3J0C - chains D and H of the 12 polymer chains in the assembly; structure by electron microscopy, 4.80 A resolution (low resolution: residue-level contacts below are approximate; hydrogen-bond / salt-bridge calls are withheld).

# Chain D
Protein: E1 envelope glycoprotein
From: Venezuelan equine encephalitis virus
Notes: fragment: full length
Reference sequence: P05674 (POLS_EEVV8); residues 1-442 here correspond to UniProt positions 813-1254 (UniProt number = residue number + 812)
Chain sequence (442 residues; numbered 1 to 442; the number before each row is that of its first residue):
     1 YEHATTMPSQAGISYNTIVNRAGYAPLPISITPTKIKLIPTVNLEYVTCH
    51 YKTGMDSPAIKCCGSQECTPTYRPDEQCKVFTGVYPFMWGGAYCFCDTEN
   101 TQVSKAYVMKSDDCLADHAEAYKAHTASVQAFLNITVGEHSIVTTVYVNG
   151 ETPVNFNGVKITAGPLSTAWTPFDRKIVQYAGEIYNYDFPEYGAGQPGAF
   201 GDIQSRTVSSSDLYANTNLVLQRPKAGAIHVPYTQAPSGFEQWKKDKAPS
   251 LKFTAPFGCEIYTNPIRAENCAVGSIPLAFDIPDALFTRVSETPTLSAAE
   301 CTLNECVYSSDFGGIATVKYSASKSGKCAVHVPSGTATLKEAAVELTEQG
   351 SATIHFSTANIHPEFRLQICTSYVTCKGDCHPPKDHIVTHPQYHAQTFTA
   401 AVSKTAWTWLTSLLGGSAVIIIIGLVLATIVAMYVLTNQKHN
Curated features (UniProtKB/Swiss-Prot):
  - region: Val84 to Thr101 (E1 fusion peptide loop)
  - glycosylation: Asn134 (N-linked (GlcNAc...) asparagine)
Cystine bridges: Cys49-Cys114, Cys62-Cys94, Cys63-Cys96, Cys301-Cys376, Cys306-Cys380, Cys328-Cys370
From the paper describing this entry:
  - post-translational modification sites: Asn134

# Chain H
Protein: E2 envelope glycoprotein
From: Venezuelan equine encephalitis virus
Notes: fragment: full length
Reference sequence: P05674 (POLS_EEVV8); residues 1-423 here correspond to UniProt positions 335-757 (UniProt number = residue number + 334)
Chain sequence (423 residues; each row starts with the number of its first residue):
     1 STEELFNEYKLTRPYMARCIRCAVGSCHSPIAIEAVKSDGHDGYVRLQTS
    51 SQYGLDSSGNLKGRTMRYDMHGTIKEIPLHQVSLYTSRPCHIVDGHGYFL
   101 LARCPAGDSITMEFKKDSVRHSCSVPYEVKFNPVGRELYTHPPEHGVEQA
   151 CQVYAHDAQNRGAYVEMHLPGSEVDSSLVSLSGSSVTVTPPDGTSALVEC
   201 ECGGTKISETINKTKQFSQCTKKEQCRAYRLQNDKWVYNSDKLPKAAGAT
   251 LKGKLHVPFLLADGKCTVPLAPEPMITFGFRSVSLKLHPKNPTYLITRQL
   301 ADEPHYTHELISEPAVRNFTVTEKGWEFVWGNHPPKRFWAQETAPGNPHG
   351 LPHEVITHYYHRYPMSTILGLSICAAIATVSVAASTWLFCRSRVACLTPY
   401 RLTPNARIPFCLAVLCCARTARA
Curated features (UniProtKB/Swiss-Prot):
  - site: Tyr44 (Interaction with host receptor LDLRAD3), Val93 (Interaction with host receptor LDLRAD3), Val153 (Interaction with host receptor LDLRAD3), Ala155 (Interaction with host receptor LDLRAD3), His156 (Interaction with host receptor LDLRAD3), Ala262 (Interaction with host receptor LDLRAD3), Ala423 (Cleavage)
  - lipidation (S-palmitoyl cysteine): Cys396, Cys416, Cys417
  - glycosylation (N-linked (GlcNAc...) asparagine): Asn212, Asn318
Cystine bridges: Cys19-Cys123, Cys22-Cys27, Cys90-Cys104, Cys151-Cys266, Cys396-Cys417
From the paper describing this entry:
  - post-translational modification sites: Asn318
  - self-association interface (contacts with another copy of this molecule): Arg120
  - post-translational modification sites: Cys396, Cys416, Cys417 (citing earlier work)

# Interface between chain D and chain H
Residue-residue contacts (12):
  Gln196(D) with Lys286(H)
  Pro197(D) with Met275(H); His288(H)
  Gly198(D) with His288(H)
  Asn218(D) with Glu273(H); Met275(H)
  Lys225(D) with Glu148(H); Thr267(H)
  His230(D) with His145(H)
  Pro232(D) with His145(H)
  Tyr233(D) with His145(H)
  Pro237(D) with His288(H)
Other interface residues (no listed pair), chain D (12 interface residues in all): Thr234, Gln235, Gln242
Other interface residues (no listed pair), chain H (10 interface residues in all): Pro272, Lys290, Pro314

# Summary
12 residues of chain D face 10 of chain H across their interface. The paper reports modification sites
Asn134(D) and Asn318(H) among others; a self-association interface involving Arg120(H).
Here chain D is E1 envelope glycoprotein and chain H is E2 envelope glycoprotein, both from Venezuelan equine
encephalitis virus. Entry 3J0C (Models of E1, E2 and CP of Venezuelan Equine Encephalitis Virus TC-83 strain
restrained by a ...) was determined by electron microscopy together with 3J0G from the same study.
